9ASF - chains A and B of the 3 polymer chains in the assembly; structure by X-ray diffraction, 1.77 A resolution.

[Chain A]
Molecule: HLA class I histocompatibility antigen, A alpha chain
Source organism: Homo sapiens
Notes: fragment: extracellular domain
Reference sequence: P04439 (HLAA_HUMAN); residues 1-274 here correspond to UniProt positions 25-298 (UniProt number = residue number + 24)
Amino-acid sequence (274 residues; row label = number of the first residue in the row):
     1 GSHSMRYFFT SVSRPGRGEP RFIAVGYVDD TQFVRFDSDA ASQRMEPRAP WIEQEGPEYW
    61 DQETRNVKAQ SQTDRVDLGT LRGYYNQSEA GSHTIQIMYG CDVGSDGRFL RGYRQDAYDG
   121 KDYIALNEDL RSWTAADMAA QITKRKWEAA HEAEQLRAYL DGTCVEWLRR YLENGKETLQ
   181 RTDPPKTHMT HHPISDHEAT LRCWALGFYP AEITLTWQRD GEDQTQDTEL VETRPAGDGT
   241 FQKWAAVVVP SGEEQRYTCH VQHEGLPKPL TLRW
Cystine bridges: C101-C164, C203-C259
Swiss-Prot annotation at these positions:
  - binding site (a peptide antigen): Y7, T73, Y84, D116, T143, K146, Y159, Y171
  - modified residue: Y59 (Sulfotyrosine)
  - glycosylation: N86 (N-linked (GlcNAc...) asparagine)

[Chain B]
Molecule: Beta-2-microglobulin
Source organism: Homo sapiens
Reference sequence: P61769 (B2MG_HUMAN); residues 1-99 here correspond to UniProt positions 21-119 (UniProt number = residue number + 20)
Amino-acid sequence (100 residues; row label = number of the first residue in the row; numbering starts at 0):
     0 MIQRTPKIQV YSRHPAENGK SNFLNCYVSG FHPSDIEVDL LKNGERIEKV EHSDLSFSKD
    60 WSFYLLYYTE FTPTEKDEYA CRVNHVTLSQ PKIVKWDRDM
Disordered / not traced: 0
Cystine bridges: C25-C80
Sequence notes: initiating methionine (0)
Swiss-Prot annotation at these positions:
  - modified residue: Q2 (Pyrrolidone carboxylic acid)
  - glycosylation: I1 (N-linked (Glc) (glycation) isoleucine), K19 (N-linked (Glc) (glycation) lysine), K41 (N-linked (Glc) (glycation) lysine), K48 (N-linked (Glc) (glycation) lysine), K58 (N-linked (Glc) (glycation) lysine), K91 (N-linked (Glc) (glycation) lysine), K94 (N-linked (Glc) (glycation) lysine)

[How chain A and chain B interact]
Residue-residue contacts - 54 pairs, chain A then chain B:
  F8(A) with S55(B); F56(B), hydrophobic
  F9(A) with F56(B)
  T10(A) with F56(B); F62(B)
  V12(A) with S33(B)
  I23(A) with L54(B), hydrophobic
  V25(A) with D53(B); L54(B); S55(B)
  Y27(A) with S55(B); Y63(B)
  Q32(A) with D53(B), hydrogen bond
  R35(A) with D53(B), salt bridge
  T94(A) with F62(B)
  Q96(A) with H31(B), hydrogen bond; F56(B); W60(B), hydrogen bond (side chain-backbone); F62(B)
  I97(A) with F56(B)
  Q115(A) with W60(B)
  D116(A) with W60(B)
  A117(A) with W60(B), hydrophobic
  D119(A) with I1(B); H31(B)
  G120(A) with R3(B), hydrogen bond (backbone-side chain); H31(B); W60(B)
  K121(A) with I1(B)
  D122(A) with W60(B), hydrogen bond
  H192(A) with D98(B), salt bridge
  R202(A) with D98(B), hydrogen bond (side chain-backbone); M99(B)
  W204(A) with D98(B); M99(B)
  V231(A) with Q8(B)
  E232(A) with K6(B), salt bridge; Q8(B), hydrogen bond (backbone-side chain)
  T233(A) with Y26(B)
  R234(A) with Q8(B), hydrogen bond; Y10(B); Y26(B); M99(B), hydrogen bond (side chain-backbone)
  P235(A) with Y10(B), hydrogen bond (backbone-side chain); N24(B); Y26(B)
  A236(A) with R12(B), hydrogen bond (backbone-side chain); N24(B), hydrogen bond (backbone-side chain)
  G237(A) with R12(B), hydrogen bond (backbone-side chain)
  D238(A) with R12(B)
  Q242(A) with Y10(B); S11(B); R12(B), hydrogen bond (side chain-backbone)
  W244(A) with M99(B), hydrogen bond (side chain-backbone)
Interface residues without a listed pair, chain A (34 interface residues in all): R48, M98
Interface residues without a listed pair, chain B (24 interface residues in all): H13, S28, D59, L65

[Overview]
34 residues of chain A and 24 residues of chain B are in contact; the contacts include 15 hydrogen bonds and 3
salt bridges. Polar contacts include R35(A)-D53(B), H192(A)-D98(B) and E232(A)-K6(B). Curated annotation
(UniProt) lists 8 peptide antigen-binding residues on chain A.
Chain A is HLA class I histocompatibility antigen, A alpha chain and chain B is Beta-2-microglobulin, both
from Homo sapiens; the structure, Crystal structure of HLA-A*03:01 in complex with a wild-type PIK3CA peptide
analogue (Trp-6 Bta), was determined by X-ray diffraction.
